3RNC - chains A and C of the 3 polymer chains in the assembly; structure by X-ray diffraction, 2.74 A resolution.

[Chain A]
Molecule: Toluene o-xylene monooxygenase component
Organism: Pseudomonas sp. OX1
Notes: EC 1.14.-.-
UniProt: Q6IV66 (Q6IV66_9PSED); residue numbers follow UniProt; this construct covers 1-498
Chain sequence (498 residues; row label = number of the first residue in the row):
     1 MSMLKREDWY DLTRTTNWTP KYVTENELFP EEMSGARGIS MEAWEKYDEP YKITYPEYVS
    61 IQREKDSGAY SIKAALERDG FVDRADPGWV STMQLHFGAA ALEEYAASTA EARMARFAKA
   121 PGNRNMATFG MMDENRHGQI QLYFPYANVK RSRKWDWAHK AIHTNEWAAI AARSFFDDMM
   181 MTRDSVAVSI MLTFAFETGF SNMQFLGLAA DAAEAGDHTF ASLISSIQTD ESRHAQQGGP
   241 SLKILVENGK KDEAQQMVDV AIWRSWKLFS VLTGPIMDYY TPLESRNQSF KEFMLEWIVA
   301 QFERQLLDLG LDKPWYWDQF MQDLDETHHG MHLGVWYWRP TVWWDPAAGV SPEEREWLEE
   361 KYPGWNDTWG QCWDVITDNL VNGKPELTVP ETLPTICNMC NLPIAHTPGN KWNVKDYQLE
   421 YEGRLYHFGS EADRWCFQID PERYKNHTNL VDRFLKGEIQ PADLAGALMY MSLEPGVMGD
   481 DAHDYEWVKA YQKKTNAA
Unresolved in the structure: 1, 493-498
Sequence notes: engineered mutation A100 (Ile in Q6IV66), S201 (Thr in Q6IV66), K445 (Glu in Q6IV66)
Metal / ion sites: Fe ion site 1: E104, E134, H137 (together with 1,2-ethanediol, hydroxide ion); Fe ion site 2: E134, E197, E231, H234 (together with 1,2-ethanediol, hydroxide ion)
Residues lining bound ligands:
  - hydroxide ion: E104, E134, H137, E197, E231, H234
  - hydroxide ion (OH): E104, E134, H137, E197, E231, H234

[Chain C]
Molecule: Toluene o-xylene monooxygenase component
Organism: Pseudomonas sp. OX1
Notes: EC 1.14.-.-
UniProt: Q6IV65 (Q6IV65_9PSED); numbering as in UniProt (aligned over 1-86)
Chain sequence (86 residues; each row starts with the number of its first residue):
     1 MATFPIMSNF ERDFVIQLVP VDTEDTMDQV AEKCAYHSIN RRVHPQPEKI LRVRRHEDGT
    61 LFPRGMIVSD AGLRPTETLD IIFMDN
Unresolved in the structure: 1-2, 86

[How chain A and chain C interact]
Residue-residue contacts (71):
  G330(A) with F14(C)
  L333(A) with F14(C), hydrophobic
  G334(A) with F14(C)
  Y337(A) with R41(C); R42(C)
  W338(A) with Q17(C)
  W369(A) with F14(C), hydrophobic
  C372(A) with R42(C)
  V375(A) with N40(C); R41(C); R42(C); H44(C)
  I376(A) with R41(C)
  D378(A) with H44(C), salt bridge
  N379(A) with N40(C)
  E386(A) with R41(C)
  L387(A) with N40(C); R41(C)
  V389(A) with R41(C), hydrogen bond (backbone-side chain)
  E391(A) with Y36(C), hydrogen bond; H37(C); R41(C), salt bridge
  T392(A) with Q17(C); L18(C), hydrogen bond (side chain-backbone); H37(C)
  L393(A) with Q17(C); L18(C), hydrogen bond (backbone-backbone)
  P394(A) with V15(C), hydrophobic; I16(C); Q17(C)
  T395(A) with M7(C), hydrogen bond; I16(C), hydrogen bond (backbone-backbone); Q17(C)
  I404(A) with V15(C); I16(C), hydrogen bond (backbone-backbone)
  A405(A) with F14(C); V15(C), hydrophobic
  H406(A) with F14(C), hydrogen bond (backbone-backbone)
  P408(A) with R12(C); D13(C); F14(C)
  G409(A) with R12(C), hydrogen bond (backbone-backbone)
  N410(A) with R12(C), hydrogen bond
  W412(A) with N9(C); F10(C); E11(C); R12(C); D13(C), hydrogen bond (side chain-backbone)
  V414(A) with N9(C), hydrogen bond (backbone-side chain); D13(C); F14(C); I16(C), hydrophobic; H56(C)
  K415(A) with I16(C); H56(C)
  D416(A) with I16(C); H56(C); T78(C), hydrogen bond
  Q418(A) with E57(C); E77(C); T78(C), hydrogen bond
  E420(A) with R74(C), salt bridge
  L425(A) with R74(C); P75(C); T76(C); E77(C)
  H427(A) with M7(C); T76(C), hydrogen bond (side chain-backbone); T78(C), hydrogen bond
  V451(A) with M7(C), hydrophobic
  L455(A) with T76(C)
Also at the interface, not in a pair above, chain A (40 interface residues in all): Q371, D374, P403, T407, F454
Also at the interface, not in a pair above, chain C (27 interface residues in all): P5, V43, D80

[Overview]
40 residues of chain A face 27 of chain C across their interface, with 16 hydrogen bonds and 3 salt bridges.
Polar contacts include D378(A)-H44(C), E391(A)-R41(C) and E420(A)-R74(C). Bound to chain A: hydroxide ion.
E104(A), E134(A) and H137(A) form the Fe ion site 1.
Chain A is Toluene o-xylene monooxygenase component and chain C is Toluene o-xylene monooxygenase component,
both from Pseudomonas sp. OX1; the structure, Structure of the Toluene/o-Xylene Monooxygenase Hydroxylase
T201S/I100A Double Mutant, was determined by X-ray diffraction, deposited together with 3RN9, 3RNA, 3RNB,
3RNE, 3RNF and 3RNG.
